Entry 7OZ5 (X-ray diffraction, 3.37 A resolution); this record covers chains A and T of the 4 polymer chains in the assembly.

# Chain A
Name: Reverse transcriptase/ribonuclease H
Organism: Human immunodeficiency virus type 1 group M subtype B (isolate BH10)
Notes: EC 2.7.7.49, 2.7.7.7, 3.1.26.13, 3.1.13.2
Reference sequence: P03366 (POL_HV1B1); residues 1-554 here correspond to UniProt positions 600-1153 (UniProt number = residue number + 599)
Sequence (556 residues; numbered -1 to 554; the number before each row is that of its first residue; numbers below 1 keep their minus sign (Met-1 is residue -1)):
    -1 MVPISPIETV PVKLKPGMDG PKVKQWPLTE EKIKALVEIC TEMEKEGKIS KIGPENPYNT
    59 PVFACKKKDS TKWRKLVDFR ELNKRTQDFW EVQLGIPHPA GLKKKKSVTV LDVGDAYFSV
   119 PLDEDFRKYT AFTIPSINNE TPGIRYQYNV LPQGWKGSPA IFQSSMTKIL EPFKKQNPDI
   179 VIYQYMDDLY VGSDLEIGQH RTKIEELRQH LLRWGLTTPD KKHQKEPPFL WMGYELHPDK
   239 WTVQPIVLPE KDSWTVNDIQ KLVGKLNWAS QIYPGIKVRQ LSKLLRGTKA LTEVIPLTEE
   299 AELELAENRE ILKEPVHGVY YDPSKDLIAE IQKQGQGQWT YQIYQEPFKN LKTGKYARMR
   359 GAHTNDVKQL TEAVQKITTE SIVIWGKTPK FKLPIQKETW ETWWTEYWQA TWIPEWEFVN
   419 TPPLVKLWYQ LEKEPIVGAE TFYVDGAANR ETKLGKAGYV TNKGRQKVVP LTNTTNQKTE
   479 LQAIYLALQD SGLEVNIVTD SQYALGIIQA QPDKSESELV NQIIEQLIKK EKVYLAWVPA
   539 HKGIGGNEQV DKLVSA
Not modelled in the structure: -1
Construct notes: initiating methionine (-1); expression tag (0); conflict Cys63 (Ile662 in P03366), Ser280 (Cys879 in P03366)
Metal / ion sites: Cd2+ site 1 near His208 (its only coordinating residue here); Cd2+ site 2: Glu224 (shared with 2 residues of chain C); Cd2+ site 3: Asp443, Glu478, Asp498; Cd2+ site 4: His539, Asp549
Curated features (UniProtKB/Swiss-Prot):
  - region: Phe227 to His235 (RT 'primer grip')
  - motif: Trp398 to Trp414 (Tryptophan repeat motif)
  - binding site (Mg(2+)): Asp110, Asp185, Asp186, Asp443, Glu478, Asp498, Asp549
  - site: Trp401 (Essential for RT p66/p51 heterodimerization), Trp414 (Essential for RT p66/p51 heterodimerization), Phe440, Tyr441 (Cleavage)
From the paper describing this entry:
  - binding site for the ligand 3IR: Tyr183, Met184, Asp185

# Chain T
Molecule: 28-nt DNA strand
Sequence (28 nucleotides; row label = number of the first residue in the row):
   700 ATGAATCGGC GCCCGAACAG GGACTGTG
Not modelled in the structure: 700-703
Metal / ion sites: Cd2+ near DG720 (its only coordinating residue here)

# Interface between chain A and chain T
Residue-residue contacts (43):
  Lys30(A) - DT705(T)  hydrogen bond to the base
  Phe61(A) - DT705(T)  stacking on the base
  Leu74(A) - DC706(T)  base contact
  Asp76(A) - DC706(T)  sugar contact
  Arg78(A) - DT705(T)  salt bridge to the phosphate
  Arg78(A) - DC706(T)  salt bridge to the phosphate
  Asn81(A) - DG707(T)  sugar contact
  Glu89(A) - DG708(T)  phosphate contact
  Glu89(A) - DC709(T)  phosphate contact
  Gln91(A) - DC709(T)  sugar contact
  Leu92(A) - DG710(T)  sugar contact
  Gly93(A) - DG710(T)  sugar contact
  Ile94(A) - DC709(T)  base contact
  Ile94(A) - DG710(T)  base contact
  Tyr115(A) - DG707(T)  hydrogen bond to the base
  Gly152(A) - DC706(T)  base contact
  Gly152(A) - DG707(T)  sugar contact
  Trp153(A) - DG707(T)  sugar contact
  Lys154(A) - DG707(T)  phosphate contact
  Lys154(A) - DG708(T)  phosphate contact
  Pro157(A) - DG707(T)  base contact
  Pro157(A) - DG708(T)  sugar contact
  Tyr183(A) - DG708(T)  hydrogen bond to the base
  Tyr183(A) - DC709(T)  hydrogen bond to the base
  Met184(A) - DG707(T)  base contact
  Met184(A) - DG708(T)  base contact
  Asn265(A) - DC712(T)  sugar contact
  Asn265(A) - DC713(T)  phosphate contact
  Val276(A) - DC713(T)  phosphate contact
  Ser280(A) - DC713(T)  phosphate contact
  Ser280(A) - DG714(T)  phosphate contact
  Arg284(A) - DG714(T)  salt bridge to the phosphate
  Arg284(A) - DA715(T)  phosphate contact
  Gly285(A) - DA715(T)  hydrogen bond to the phosphate
  Lys287(A) - DA715(T)  sugar contact
  Lys353(A) - DC713(T)  salt bridge to the phosphate
  Ala355(A) - DC713(T)  phosphate contact
  Lys374(A) - DC712(T)  salt bridge to the phosphate
  Arg448(A) - DT724(T)  hydrogen bond to the base
  Arg448(A) - DG725(T)  hydrogen bond to the sugar
  Asn474(A) - DT724(T)  sugar contact
  Gln500(A) - DC723(T)  hydrogen bond to the phosphate
  His539(A) - DT724(T)  phosphate contact
Other interface residues (no listed pair), chain A (37 interface residues in all): Trp24, Val75, Lys281, Leu283, Arg356, Ala446
Other interface residues (no listed pair), chain T (14 interface residues in all): DA722

# In short
Chain A and chain T form an interface of 37 and 14 residues respectively, with 8 hydrogen bonds, 5 salt
bridges and 1 aromatic stacking contact. Among the polar pairs are Lys30(A)-DT705(T), Tyr115(A)-DG707(T) and
Tyr183(A)-DG708(T). From the paper: a binding site for the ligand 3IR at Tyr183(A), Met184(A) and Asp185(A).
Chain A is Reverse transcriptase/ribonuclease H (Human immunodeficiency virus type 1 group M subtype B
(isolate BH10)) and chain T is a 28-nt DNA strand; the structure, Crystal structure of HIV-1 reverse
transcriptase with a double stranded DNA in complex with fragment 166 ..., was determined by X-ray
diffraction, deposited together with 7OXQ, 7OZ2, 7OZW and 7P15.
